Entry 1Y45 (X-ray diffraction, 2.00 A resolution); this record covers chains C and D of the 4 polymer chains in the assembly.

Chain C:
Molecule: Hemoglobin alpha chain
Source organism: Homo sapiens
Reference sequence: P69905 (HBA_HUMAN); residue numbers follow UniProt; this construct covers 1-141
Sequence (141 residues; numbered 1 to 141; the number before each row is that of its first residue):
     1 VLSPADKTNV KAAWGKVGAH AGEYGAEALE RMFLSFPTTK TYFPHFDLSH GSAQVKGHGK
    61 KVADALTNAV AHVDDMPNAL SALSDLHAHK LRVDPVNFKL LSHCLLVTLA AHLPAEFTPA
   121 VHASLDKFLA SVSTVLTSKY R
Ion coordination: heme Fe near H87 (its only coordinating residue here)
Small-molecule neighbours: heme (HEM): M32, T39, Y42, F43, H45, F46, H58, K61, V62, A65, L66, L83, L86, H87, L91, V93, N97, F98, L101, V132, L136
Curated features (UniProtKB/Swiss-Prot):
  - site: K61 (Not glycated)

Chain D:
Molecule: Hemoglobin beta chain
Source organism: Homo sapiens
Reference sequence: P68871 (HBB_HUMAN); residues 1-146 here = UniProt positions 1-146
Sequence (146 residues; each row starts with the number of its first residue):
     1 MHLTPEEKSA VTALWGKVNV DEVGGEALGR LLVVYAWTQR FFESFGDLST PDAVMGNPKV
    61 KAHGKKVLGA FSDGLAHLDN LKGTFATLSE LHCDKLHVDP ENFRLLGNVL VCVLAHHFGK
   121 EFTPPVQAAY QKVVAGVANA LAHKYH
Construct notes: engineered mutation M1 (Val in P68871), A36 (Pro in P68871)
Ion coordination: heme Fe near H92 (its only coordinating residue here)
Small-molecule neighbours: heme (HEM): L31, T38, F41, F42, H63, K66, V67, A70, F71, F85, L88, L91, H92, L96, V98, N102, F103, L106, V137, L141

Chain C / chain D interface:
Residue-residue contacts (36):
  R31(C) - F122(D)  hydrogen bond (side chain-backbone)
  R31(C) - T123(D)
  R31(C) - P124(D)
  R31(C) - Q127(D)  hydrogen bond
  L34(C) - P124(D)  hydrophobic
  L34(C) - P125(D)
  L34(C) - A128(D)
  S35(C) - Q127(D)
  S35(C) - A128(D)
  S35(C) - Q131(D)
  F36(C) - Q131(D)
  H103(C) - N108(D)
  H103(C) - Q127(D)
  H103(C) - Q131(D)  hydrogen bond
  C104(C) - Q127(D)
  V107(C) - C112(D)  hydrophobic
  V107(C) - A115(D)
  V107(C) - Q127(D)
  A110(C) - C112(D)
  A110(C) - A115(D)
  A110(C) - H116(D)
  A111(C) - A115(D)
  A111(C) - G119(D)
  P114(C) - H116(D)  hydrogen bond (backbone-side chain)
  F117(C) - R30(D)  hydrogen bond (backbone-side chain)
  F117(C) - H116(D)
  T118(C) - R30(D)
  P119(C) - R30(D)
  P119(C) - V33(D)
  P119(C) - M55(D)  hydrophobic
  H122(C) - R30(D)  hydrogen bond
  H122(C) - V34(D)
  H122(C) - C112(D)
  A123(C) - V34(D)
  D126(C) - V34(D)
  D126(C) - Y35(D)  hydrogen bond
Other interface residues (no listed pair), chain C (19 interface residues in all): E30, L106, A120
Other interface residues (no listed pair), chain D (19 interface residues in all): P51, V111

Overview:
The chain C/chain D interface involves 19 residues from each chain, with 7 hydrogen bonds. Polar contacts
include R31(C)-F122(D), R31(C)-Q127(D) and H103(C)-Q131(D). Ligands of chain C: heme. Bound to chain D: heme.
Chain C is Hemoglobin alpha chain and chain D is Hemoglobin beta chain, both from Homo sapiens; the structure,
T-To-T(high) quaternary transitions in human hemoglobin: betaP36A deoxy low-salt (10 test sets), was
determined by X-ray diffraction (same publication as 1XXT, 1XY0, 1XZ5, 1XZ7, 1XZU, 1XZV and 45 further
entries).
